6U2W - chains A and P of the 16 polymer chains in the assembly; structure by electron microscopy, 3.63 A resolution.

== Chain A (and P) ==
Molecule: Macrophage-expressed gene 1 protein
Source organism: Homo sapiens
Notes: chain P of this document is another copy of the same molecule, construct and numbering; everything in this record applies to it too
UniProt: Q2M385 (MPEG1_HUMAN); residues 1-636 here correspond to UniProt positions 18-653 (UniProt number = residue number + 17)
Sequence (642 residues; each row starts with the number of its first residue):
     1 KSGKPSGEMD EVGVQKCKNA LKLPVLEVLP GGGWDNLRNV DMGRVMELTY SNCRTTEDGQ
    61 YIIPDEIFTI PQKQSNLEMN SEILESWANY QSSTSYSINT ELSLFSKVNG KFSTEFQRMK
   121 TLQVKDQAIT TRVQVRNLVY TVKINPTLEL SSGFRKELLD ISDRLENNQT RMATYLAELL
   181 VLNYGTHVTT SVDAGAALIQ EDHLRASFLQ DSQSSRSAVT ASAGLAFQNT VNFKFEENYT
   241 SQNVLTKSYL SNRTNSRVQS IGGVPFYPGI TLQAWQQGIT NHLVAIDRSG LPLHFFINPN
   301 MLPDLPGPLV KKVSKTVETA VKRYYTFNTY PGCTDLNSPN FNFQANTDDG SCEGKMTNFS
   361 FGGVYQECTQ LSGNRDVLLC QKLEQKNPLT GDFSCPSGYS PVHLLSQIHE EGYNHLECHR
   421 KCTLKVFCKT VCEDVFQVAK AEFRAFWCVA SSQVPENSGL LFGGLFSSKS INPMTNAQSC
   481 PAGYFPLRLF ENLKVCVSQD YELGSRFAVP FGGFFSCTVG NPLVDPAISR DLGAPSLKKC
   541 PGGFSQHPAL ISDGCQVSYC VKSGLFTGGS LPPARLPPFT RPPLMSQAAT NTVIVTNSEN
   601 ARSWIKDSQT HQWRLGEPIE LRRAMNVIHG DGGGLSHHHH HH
Not modelled in the structure: 1-10, 419-431, 464-474, 527-533, 586-642
Cystine bridges: Cys333-Cys352, Cys368-Cys380, Cys395-Cys448, Cys418-Cys432, Cys480-Cys496, Cys517-Cys555, Cys540-Cys560
Covalently attached groups: N-acetylglucosamine (NAG) linked to Asn168, Asn252
Sequence notes: engineered mutation Lys425 (Leu442 in Q2M385); expression tag (637-642)

== How chain A and chain P interact ==
Residue-residue contacts (49):
  Leu21(A) - Gln15(P)
  Thr55(A) - Lys18(P)
  Glu57(A) - Val25(P)
  Glu57(A) - Glu27(P)
  Asp58(A) - Glu27(P)
  Asp58(A) - Asn281(P)
  Phe68(A) - Gly43(P)
  Pro71(A) - Glu27(P)
  Pro71(A) - Val284(P)
  Gln72(A) - Ile261(P)
  Gln72(A) - Val284(P)
  Lys73(A) - Glu27(P)  salt bridge
  Lys73(A) - Ser260(P)
  Lys73(A) - Ile261(P)
  Lys73(A) - Gly262(P)
  Lys73(A) - His282(P)  hydrogen bond
  Gln74(A) - Ser260(P)
  Gln74(A) - Ile261(P)
  Ser75(A) - Gln259(P)
  Ser75(A) - Ser260(P)  hydrogen bond (backbone-backbone)
  Asn76(A) - Arg257(P)
  Asn76(A) - Val258(P)
  Asn76(A) - Gln259(P)  hydrogen bond
  Leu77(A) - Arg257(P)
  Leu77(A) - Val258(P)  hydrogen bond (backbone-backbone)
  Leu77(A) - Pro268(P)  hydrophobic
  Glu78(A) - Ser256(P)
  Glu78(A) - Arg257(P)
  Met79(A) - Ser256(P)  hydrogen bond (backbone-backbone)
  Asn80(A) - Thr254(P)  hydrogen bond (side chain-backbone)
  Asn80(A) - Asn255(P)
  Asn80(A) - Ser256(P)
  Thr100(A) - Pro573(P)
  Lys107(A) - Asn476(P)
  Asn137(A) - Pro265(P)
  Lys143(A) - Asp41(P)
  Pro146(A) - Asn183(P)
  Ser217(A) - Arg253(P)
  Asn232(A) - Phe235(P)
  Phe233(A) - Phe235(P)  hydrophobic
  Gln273(A) - Tyr267(P)
  Gln276(A) - Pro265(P)
  Gln276(A) - Phe266(P)
  Gln276(A) - Tyr267(P)
  Asp348(A) - Thr475(P)
  Asp348(A) - Ala477(P)
  Asp349(A) - Ser479(P)  hydrogen bond
  Leu537(A) - Pro486(P)
  Lys539(A) - Cys480(P)
Other interface residues (no listed pair), chain A (38 interface residues in all): Ile70, Phe105, Thr147, Ser214, Thr220, Leu272, Phe295, Asn300, Lys312
Other interface residues (no listed pair), chain P (44 interface residues in all): Leu26, Val40, Met42, Glu157, Leu179, Tyr184, Arg205, Asn414, Gln478, Pro481, Phe485, Pro578

== In short ==
Chain A and chain P form an interface of 38 and 44 residues respectively; the contacts include 7 hydrogen
bonds and 1 salt bridge. Polar pairs include Lys73(A)-Glu27(P), Lys73(A)-His282(P) and Asn76(A)-Gln259(P).
Covalently linked N-acetylglucosamine: at Asn168(A) and Asn252(A).
Both chains are Macrophage-expressed gene 1 protein (Homo sapiens). Entry 6U2W (EM structure of MPEG-1(L425K)
pre-pore complex bound to liposome) was determined by electron microscopy together with 6U23, 6U2J, 6U2K and
6U2L from the same study.
